PDB entry 8E39 | electron microscopy, 3.10 A resolution | chains B and D of the 4 polymer chains in the assembly

== Chain B ==
Name: VP2
Organism: Human enterovirus 71
UniProtKB: G9I191 (G9I191_HE71); residues 1-254 here correspond to UniProt positions 70-323 (UniProt number = residue number + 69)
Amino-acid sequence (254 residues; numbered 1 to 254; the number before each row is that of its first residue):
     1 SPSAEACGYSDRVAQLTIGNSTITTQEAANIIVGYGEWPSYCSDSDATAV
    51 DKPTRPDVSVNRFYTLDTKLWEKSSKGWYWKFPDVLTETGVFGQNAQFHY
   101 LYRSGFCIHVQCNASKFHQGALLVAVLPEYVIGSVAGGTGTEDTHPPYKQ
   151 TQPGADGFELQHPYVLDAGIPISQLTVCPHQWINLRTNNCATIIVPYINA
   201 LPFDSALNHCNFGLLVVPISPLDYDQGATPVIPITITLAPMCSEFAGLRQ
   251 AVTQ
Not modelled in the structure: 1-9
Differences from the reference sequence: conflict Ser134 (Thr203 in G9I191), Thr144 (Ser213 in G9I191)

== Chain D ==
Name: VP4
Organism: Human enterovirus 71
UniProtKB: G9I191 (G9I191_HE71); residue numbers follow UniProt; this construct covers 1-69
Amino-acid sequence (69 residues; row label = number of the first residue in the row):
     1 MGSQVSTQRSGSHENSNSATEGSTINYTTINYYKDSYAATAGKQSLKQDP
    51 DKFANPVKDIFTEMAAPLK
Not modelled in the structure: 1-11

== How chain B and chain D interact ==
Contacting residue pairs (12):
  Ser10(B) - Lys69(D)
  Asp11(B) - Leu68(D)
  Asn30(B) - Asp59(D)  hydrogen bond (side chain-backbone)
  Ile31(B) - Val57(D)
  Ile31(B) - Lys58(D)  hydrogen bond (backbone-backbone)
  Ile32(B) - Pro56(D)
  Ile32(B) - Val57(D)  hydrophobic
  Val33(B) - Pro56(D)  hydrogen bond (backbone-backbone)
  Tyr35(B) - Lys52(D)
  Tyr35(B) - Phe53(D)  hydrophobic
  Trp38(B) - Lys58(D)
  Thr187(B) - Leu68(D)
Also at the interface, not in a pair above, chain B (13 interface residues in all): Arg12, Ala28, Ala29, Gly36
Also at the interface, not in a pair above, chain D (9 interface residues in all): Pro67

== Overview ==
Chain B and chain D form an interface of 13 and 9 residues respectively, with 3 hydrogen bonds. Polar contacts
include Asn30(B)-Asp59(D), Ile31(B)-Lys58(D) and Val33(B)-Pro56(D).
Here chain B is VP2 and chain D is VP4, both from Human enterovirus 71. Entry 8E39 (Purification of
Enterovirus A71, strain 4643, WT capsid) was determined by electron microscopy, deposited together with 8E2X,
8E2Y, 8E31, 8E38, 8E3A, 8E3B and 8E3C.
